5U5Q - chains A and F of the 12 polymer chains in the assembly; structure by X-ray diffraction, 3.80 A resolution.

Chain A:
Molecule: DNA-directed RNA polymerase II subunit RPB1
Source organism: Saccharomyces cerevisiae (strain ATCC 204508 / S288c)
Notes: EC 2.7.7.6
UniProt: P04050 (RPB1_YEAST); numbering as in UniProt (aligned over 1-1733)
Chain sequence (1733 residues; numbered 1 to 1733; the number before each row is that of its first residue):
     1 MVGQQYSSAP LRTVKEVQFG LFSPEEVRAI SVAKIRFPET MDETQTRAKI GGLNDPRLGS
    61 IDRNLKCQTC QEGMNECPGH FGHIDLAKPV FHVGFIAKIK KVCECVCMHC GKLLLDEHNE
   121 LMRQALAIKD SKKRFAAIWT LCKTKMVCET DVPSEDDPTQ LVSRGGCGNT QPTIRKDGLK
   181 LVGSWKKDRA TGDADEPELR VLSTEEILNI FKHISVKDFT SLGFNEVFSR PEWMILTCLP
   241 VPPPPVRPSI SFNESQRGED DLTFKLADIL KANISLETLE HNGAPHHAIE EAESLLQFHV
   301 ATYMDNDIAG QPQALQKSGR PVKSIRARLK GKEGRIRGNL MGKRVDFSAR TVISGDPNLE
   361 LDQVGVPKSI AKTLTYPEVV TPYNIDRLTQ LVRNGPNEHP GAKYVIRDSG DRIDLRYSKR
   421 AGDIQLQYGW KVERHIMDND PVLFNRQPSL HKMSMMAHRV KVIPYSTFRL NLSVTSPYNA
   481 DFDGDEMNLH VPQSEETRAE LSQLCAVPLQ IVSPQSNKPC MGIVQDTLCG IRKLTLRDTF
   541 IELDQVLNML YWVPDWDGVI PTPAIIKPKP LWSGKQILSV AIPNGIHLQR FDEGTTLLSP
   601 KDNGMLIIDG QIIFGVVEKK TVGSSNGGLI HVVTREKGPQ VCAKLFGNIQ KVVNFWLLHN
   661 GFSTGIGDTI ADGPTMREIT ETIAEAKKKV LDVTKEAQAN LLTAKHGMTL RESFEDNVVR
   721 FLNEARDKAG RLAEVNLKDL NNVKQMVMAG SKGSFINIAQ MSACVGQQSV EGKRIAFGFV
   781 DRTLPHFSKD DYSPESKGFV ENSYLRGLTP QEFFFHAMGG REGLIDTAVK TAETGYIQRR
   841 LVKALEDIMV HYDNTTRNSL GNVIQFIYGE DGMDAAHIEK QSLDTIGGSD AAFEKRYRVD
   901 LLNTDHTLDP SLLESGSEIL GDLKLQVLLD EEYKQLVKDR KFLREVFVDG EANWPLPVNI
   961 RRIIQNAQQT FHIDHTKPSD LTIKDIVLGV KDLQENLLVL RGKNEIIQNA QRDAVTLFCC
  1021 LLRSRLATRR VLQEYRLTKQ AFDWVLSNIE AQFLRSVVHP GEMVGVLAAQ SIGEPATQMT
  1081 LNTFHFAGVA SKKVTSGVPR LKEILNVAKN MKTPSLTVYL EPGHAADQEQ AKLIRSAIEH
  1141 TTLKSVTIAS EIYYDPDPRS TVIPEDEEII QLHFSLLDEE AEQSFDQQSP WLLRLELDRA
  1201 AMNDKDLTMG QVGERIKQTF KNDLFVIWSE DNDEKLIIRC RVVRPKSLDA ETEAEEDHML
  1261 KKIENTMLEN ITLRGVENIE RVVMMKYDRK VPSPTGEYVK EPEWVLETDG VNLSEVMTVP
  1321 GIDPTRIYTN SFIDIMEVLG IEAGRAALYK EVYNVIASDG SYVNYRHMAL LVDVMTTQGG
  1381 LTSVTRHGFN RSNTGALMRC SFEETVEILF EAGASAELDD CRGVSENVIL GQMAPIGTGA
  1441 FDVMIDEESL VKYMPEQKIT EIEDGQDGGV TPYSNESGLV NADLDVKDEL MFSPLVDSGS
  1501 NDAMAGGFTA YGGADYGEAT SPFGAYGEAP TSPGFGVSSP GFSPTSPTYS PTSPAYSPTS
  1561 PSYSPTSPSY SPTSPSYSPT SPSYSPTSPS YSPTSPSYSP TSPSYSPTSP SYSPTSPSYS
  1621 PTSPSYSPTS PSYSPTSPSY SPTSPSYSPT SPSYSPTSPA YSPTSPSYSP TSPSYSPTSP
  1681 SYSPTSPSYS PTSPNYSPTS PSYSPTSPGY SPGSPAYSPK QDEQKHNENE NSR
Not modelled in the structure: 1-2, 186-194, 1082-1091, 1456-1733
Swiss-Prot annotation at these positions:
  - region: Pro-248 to Asp-260 (Lid loop), Asn-306 to Lys-323 (Rudder loop), Pro-810 to Glu-822 (Bridging helix)
  - binding site (Zn(2+)): Cys-67, Cys-70, Cys-77, His-80, Cys-107, Cys-110, Cys-148, Cys-167
  - binding site (Mg(2+)): Asp-481, Asp-483, Asp-485
  - modified residue: Thr-1471 (Phosphothreonine)
  - cross-link (Glycyl lysine isopeptide (Lys-Gly)): Lys-695 (interchain with G-Cter in ubiquitin), Lys-1246 (interchain with G-Cter in ubiquitin), Lys-1350 (interchain with G-Cter in ubiquitin)
  - natural variant: Ser-1653 to Pro-1659 (deletion: In strain: A364A)
  - mutagenesis: Lys-1246 (K1246R: Impairs ubiquitination during transcription stress)
Metal / ion sites: Zn2+ site 1: Cys-67, Cys-70, Cys-77, His-80; Zn2+ site 2: Cys-110, Cys-148, Cys-167; Mg2+ near Asp-483 (its only coordinating residue here)
Reported in the primary citation:
  - conformationally variable residues (order/disorder transition): Phe-1174 to Gln-1187, Val-1243 to Ala-1254

Chain F:
Molecule: DNA-directed RNA polymerases I, II, and III subunit RPABC2
Source organism: Saccharomyces cerevisiae (strain ATCC 204508 / S288c)
UniProt: P20435 (RPAB2_YEAST); residues 1-155 here = UniProt positions 1-155
Chain sequence (155 residues; each row starts with the number of its first residue):
     1 MSDYEEAFND GNENFEDFDV EHFSDEETYE EKPQFKDGET TDANGKTIVT GGNGPEDFQQ
    61 HEQIRRKTLK EKAIPKDQRA TTPYMTKYER ARILGTRALQ ISMNAPVFVD LEGETDPLRI
   121 AMKELAEKKI PLVIRRYLPD GSFEDWSVEE LIVDL
Not modelled in the structure: 1-68
Swiss-Prot annotation at these positions:
  - region: Leu-111 to Leu-132 (Leucine-zipper)
  - modified residue: Ser-24 (Phosphoserine)
Reported in the primary citation:
  - conformationally variable residues (order/disorder transition): Leu-69 to Glu-71

Interface between chain A and chain F:
Pairs across the interface - 64 pairs, chain A then chain F:
  Val-379(A) / Ser-102(F)
  Val-380(A) / Asn-104(F)  hydrogen bond (backbone-side chain)
  Thr-381(A) / Asn-104(F)  hydrogen bond
  Pro-382(A) / Asn-104(F)
  Tyr-383(A) / Val-107(F)
  Tyr-383(A) / Leu-111(F)  hydrophobic
  Tyr-383(A) / Thr-115(F)
  Glu-495(A) / Ala-98(F)
  Glu-495(A) / Leu-99(F)
  Glu-495(A) / Asp-116(F)
  Glu-495(A) / Pro-117(F)
  Glu-495(A) / Leu-118(F)
  Glu-496(A) / Gly-95(F)
  Glu-496(A) / Leu-99(F)
  Ala-499(A) / Gly-95(F)
  Leu-504(A) / Lys-87(F)
  Leu-504(A) / Ala-91(F)  hydrophobic
  His-851(A) / Pro-139(F)
  Tyr-852(A) / Glu-89(F)  hydrogen bond
  Tyr-852(A) / Arg-136(F)
  Tyr-852(A) / Tyr-137(F)
  Tyr-852(A) / Leu-138(F)  hydrophobic
  Asp-853(A) / Leu-138(F)
  Asp-853(A) / Pro-139(F)
  Arg-857(A) / Pro-139(F)
  Arg-1001(A) / Ala-80(F)
  Arg-1001(A) / Pro-83(F)
  Lys-1003(A) / Gln-78(F)
  Leu-1054(A) / Tyr-84(F)
  Arg-1055(A) / Asp-154(F)  salt bridge
  His-1059(A) / Thr-86(F)
  His-1059(A) / Lys-87(F)
  Glu-1062(A) / Tyr-88(F)  hydrogen bond
  Arg-1422(A) / Pro-139(F)  hydrogen bond (side chain-backbone)
  Met-1433(A) / Arg-92(F)
  Gly-1437(A) / Tyr-88(F)
  Thr-1438(A) / Tyr-88(F)
  Thr-1438(A) / Arg-92(F)
  Phe-1441(A) / Tyr-88(F)
  Phe-1441(A) / Glu-89(F)
  Phe-1441(A) / Arg-92(F)  hydrogen bond (backbone-side chain)
  Phe-1441(A) / Arg-135(F)
  Asp-1442(A) / Ile-134(F)
  Asp-1442(A) / Arg-135(F)  hydrogen bond (backbone-backbone)
  Asp-1442(A) / Tyr-137(F)  hydrogen bond
  Val-1443(A) / Arg-92(F)
  Val-1443(A) / Leu-132(F)  hydrophobic
  Val-1443(A) / Val-133(F)
  Met-1444(A) / Leu-132(F)
  Met-1444(A) / Val-133(F)  hydrogen bond (backbone-backbone)
  Met-1444(A) / Arg-135(F)
  Met-1444(A) / Asp-145(F)
  Ile-1445(A) / Pro-131(F)
  Ile-1445(A) / Leu-132(F)  hydrophobic
  Asp-1446(A) / Pro-131(F)  hydrogen bond (backbone-backbone)
  Asp-1446(A) / Val-133(F)
  Ser-1449(A) / Pro-131(F)
  Leu-1450(A) / Phe-108(F)  hydrophobic
  Leu-1450(A) / Pro-131(F)  hydrophobic
  Tyr-1453(A) / Phe-108(F)
  Tyr-1453(A) / Lys-128(F)  hydrogen bond (side chain-backbone)
  Tyr-1453(A) / Lys-129(F)
  Tyr-1453(A) / Ile-130(F)
  Tyr-1453(A) / Glu-149(F)  hydrogen bond
Also at the interface, not in a pair above, chain A (40 interface residues in all): Gly-429, Ser-494, Arg-498, Ser-502, Gln-503, Asp-874, Pro-1060, Ala-1440
Also at the interface, not in a pair above, chain F (46 interface residues in all): Thr-81, Thr-82, Arg-90, Leu-94, Thr-96, Ile-101, Ala-105, Glu-114, Leu-155

In short:
40 residues of chain A and 46 residues of chain F are in contact; the contacts include 12 hydrogen bonds and 1
salt bridge. Among the polar pairs are Arg-1055(A)/Asp-154(F), Val-380(A)/Asn-104(F) and
Thr-381(A)/Asn-104(F). From the paper: conformational variability at Phe-1174(A), Val-1243(A) and Leu-69(F).
Here chain A is DNA-directed RNA polymerase II subunit RPB1 and chain F is DNA-directed RNA polymerases I, II,
and III subunit RPABC2, both from Saccharomyces cerevisiae (strain ATCC 204508 / S288c). Entry 5U5Q (12
Subunit RNA Polymerase II at Room Temperature collected using SFX) was determined by X-ray diffraction,
deposited together with 5MND and 5TRX.
